8XZI - chains B and G of the 5 polymer chains in the assembly; structure by electron microscopy, 2.70 A resolution.

Chain B:
Molecule: Guanine nucleotide-binding protein G(I)/G(S)/G(T) subunit beta-1
Organism: Homo sapiens
Reference sequence: P62873 (GBB1_HUMAN); numbering as in UniProt (aligned over 2-340)
Sequence (339 residues; row label = number of the first residue in the row):
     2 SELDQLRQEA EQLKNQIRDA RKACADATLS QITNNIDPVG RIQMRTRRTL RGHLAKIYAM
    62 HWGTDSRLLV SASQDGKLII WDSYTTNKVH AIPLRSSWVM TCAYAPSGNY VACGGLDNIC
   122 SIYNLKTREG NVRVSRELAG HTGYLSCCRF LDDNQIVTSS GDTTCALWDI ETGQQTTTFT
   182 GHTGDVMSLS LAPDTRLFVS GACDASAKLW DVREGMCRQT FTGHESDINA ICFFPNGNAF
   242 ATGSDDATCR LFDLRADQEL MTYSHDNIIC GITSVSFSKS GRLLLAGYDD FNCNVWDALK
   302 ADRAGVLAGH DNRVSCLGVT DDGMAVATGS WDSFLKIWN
Disordered / not traced: 33-39
UniProt features mapped onto this chain:
  - modified residue: Ser2 (N-acetylserine), His266 (Phosphohistidine)
  - natural variant: Leu30 (L30F: In MRD42; uncertain significance), Arg52 (R52G: In MRD42), Gly64 (G64V: In MRD42), Asp76 (D76E: In MRD42; D76G: In MRD42), Gly77 (G77S: In MRD42), Lys78 (K78R: In MRD42), Ile80 (I80N: In MRD42; I80T: In MRD42), His91 (H91R: In MRD42; uncertain significance), Ala92 (A92T: In MRD42), Pro94 (P94S: In MRD42), Leu95 (L95P: In MRD42), Arg96 (R96L: In MRD42), 5 further natural variant entries in UniProt

Chain G:
Molecule: Guanine nucleotide-binding protein G(I)/G(S)/G(O) subunit gamma-2
Organism: Homo sapiens
Reference sequence: P59768 (GBG2_HUMAN); numbering as in UniProt (aligned over 1-71)
Sequence (71 residues; row label = number of the first residue in the row):
     1 MASNNTASIA QARKLVEQLK MEANIDRIKV SKAAADLMAY CEAHAKEDPL LTPVPASENP
    61 FREKKFFCAI L
Disordered / not traced: 1-4, 63-71
UniProt features mapped onto this chain:
  - modified residue: Ala2 (N-acetylalanine), Cys68 (Cysteine methyl ester)
  - lipidation: Cys68 (S-geranylgeranyl cysteine)

How chain B and chain G interact:
Residue-residue contacts (94):
  Glu3(B) with Ile9(G)
  Leu4(B) with Ser8(G); Ile9(G)
  Leu7(B) with Ile9(G); Ala12(G), hydrophobic; Arg13(G); Val16(G)
  Glu10(B) with Val16(G)
  Ala11(B) with Leu15(G), hydrophobic; Val16(G); Leu19(G)
  Leu14(B) with Val16(G); Leu19(G), hydrophobic; Lys20(G)
  Lys15(B) with Leu19(G)
  Gln17(B) with Ala23(G)
  Ile18(B) with Leu19(G); Glu22(G); Ala23(G), hydrophobic; Arg27(G)
  Ala21(B) with Arg27(G)
  Ala24(B) with Lys29(G), hydrogen bond (backbone-side chain)
  Cys25(B) with Arg27(G); Ile28(G); Lys29(G); Val30(G), hydrogen bond (backbone-backbone)
  Asp27(B) with Lys29(G); Val30(G), hydrogen bond (side chain-backbone); Ser31(G), hydrogen bond (side chain-backbone)
  Ala28(B) with Val30(G); Ser31(G)
  Leu30(B) with Ala34(G), hydrophobic; Leu37(G), hydrophobic; Met38(G)
  Val40(B) with Leu51(G), hydrophobic
  Ile43(B) with Leu50(G)
  Met45(B) with Leu50(G), hydrophobic
  Arg48(B) with Phe61(G)
  Arg49(B) with Pro60(G); Phe61(G), hydrogen bond (side chain-backbone); Arg62(G), hydrogen bond (side chain-backbone)
  Ser84(B) with Phe61(G)
  Tyr85(B) with Pro60(G); Phe61(G), hydrophobic
  Met217(B) with Met21(G), hydrophobic
  Cys218(B) with Gln18(G), hydrogen bond (backbone-side chain); Glu22(G)
  Arg219(B) with Glu22(G); Ile25(G)
  Gln220(B) with Ile25(G)
  Thr221(B) with Glu22(G), hydrogen bond
  Phe235(B) with Leu37(G), hydrophobic; Tyr40(G), hydrophobic; Cys41(G), hydrophobic
  Pro236(B) with Tyr40(G)
  Asn237(B) with Tyr40(G)
  Leu252(B) with Leu37(G), hydrophobic
  Asp254(B) with Ala33(G)
  Arg256(B) with Arg27(G); Ile28(G), hydrogen bond (backbone-backbone); Ala33(G); Asp36(G), salt bridge
  Ala257(B) with Arg27(G); Ile28(G)
  Asp258(B) with Arg27(G), salt bridge
  Gln259(B) with Val30(G)
  Leu261(B) with Val30(G), hydrophobic; Leu37(G), hydrophobic
  Ser279(B) with Asp48(G), hydrogen bond
  Lys280(B) with Tyr40(G), hydrogen bond (backbone-side chain); Glu47(G); Asp48(G), hydrogen bond (backbone-side chain)
  Ser281(B) with Tyr40(G); Cys41(G), hydrogen bond (backbone-side chain); His44(G); Asp48(G), hydrogen bond (backbone-side chain); Leu51(G)
  Gly282(B) with Cys41(G)
  Arg283(B) with Cys41(G); Glu42(G), salt bridge; Leu51(G)
  Leu284(B) with Leu50(G)
  Leu300(B) with Cys41(G), hydrophobic
  Gly324(B) with Pro49(G); Leu50(G)
  Met325(B) with Leu50(G); Val54(G), hydrophobic; Glu58(G); Pro60(G); Phe61(G), hydrophobic
  Ala326(B) with Phe61(G), hydrophobic
  Val327(B) with Leu50(G), hydrophobic
  Ile338(B) with Phe61(G), hydrophobic
  Asn340(B) with Asn59(G), hydrogen bond
Also at the interface, not in a pair above, chain B (59 interface residues in all): Ser2, Arg8, Arg22, Thr29, Trp63, Ser67, Ala240, Val320, Asp323
Also at the interface, not in a pair above, chain G (40 interface residues in all): Asp26, Ala45

Summary:
The interface between chain B and chain G involves 59 residues on one side and 40 on the other; the contacts
include 15 hydrogen bonds and 3 salt bridges. Polar contacts include Arg256(B)-Asp36(G), Asp258(B)-Arg27(G)
and Arg283(B)-Glu42(G).
Here chain B is Guanine nucleotide-binding protein G(I)/G(S)/G(T) subunit beta-1 and chain G is Guanine
nucleotide-binding protein G(I)/G(S)/G(O) subunit gamma-2, both from Homo sapiens. Entry 8XZI (Cryo-EM
structure of the CMF-019-bound human APLNR-Gi complex) was determined by electron microscopy, deposited
together with 8XZG, 8XZF, 8XZH and 8XZJ.
